Entry 6W8B (X-ray diffraction, 2.40 A resolution); this record covers chains A and E of the 6 polymer chains in the assembly.

Chain A:
Molecule: DNA (cytosine-5)-methyltransferase 3A
From: Homo sapiens
Notes: EC 2.1.1.37
UniProt: Q9Y6K1 (DNM3A_HUMAN); residue numbers follow UniProt; this construct covers 628-912
Sequence (285 residues; numbered 628 to 912; the number before each row is that of its first residue):
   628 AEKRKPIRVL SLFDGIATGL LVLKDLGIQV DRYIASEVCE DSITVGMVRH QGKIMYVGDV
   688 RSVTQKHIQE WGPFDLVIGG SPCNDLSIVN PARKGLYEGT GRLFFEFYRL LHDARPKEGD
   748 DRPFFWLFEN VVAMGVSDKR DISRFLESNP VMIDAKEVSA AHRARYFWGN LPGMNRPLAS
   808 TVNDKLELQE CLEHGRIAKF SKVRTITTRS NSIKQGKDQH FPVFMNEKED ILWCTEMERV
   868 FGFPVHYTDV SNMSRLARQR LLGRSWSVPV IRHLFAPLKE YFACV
Ligand contacts: S-adenosylhomocysteine (SAH): Phe640, Asp641, Gly642, Ile643, Ala644, Thr645, Ser663, Glu664, Val665, Cys666, Ser669, Gly685, Asp686, Val687, Arg688, Gly707, Ser708, Pro709, Leu730, Glu756, Arg891, Ser892, Trp893
Swiss-Prot annotation at these positions:
  - active site: Cys710
  - binding site (S-adenosyl-L-methionine): Asp641 to Thr645, Glu664, Asp686 to Arg688, Arg891 to Trp893
  - modified residue: Cys710 (S-methylcysteine)
Reported in the primary citation:
  - catalytic residues: Cys710
  - binding site for Cga DNA: Cys710, Pro718, Arg831 to Phe848
  - binding site for Cga DNA (chain E): Val716, Asn838, Ser881 to Arg887
  - conformationally variable residues (side-chain flip): Arg836, Asn838, Arg882, Arg887
  - mutagenesis - R882H: decreased binding to Cga DNA (chain E)
  - mutagenesis - R882H (3.3-fold): decreased catalytic activity on CG-containing DNA
  - specificity-determining residues: Asn838

Chain E:
Molecule: Cga DNA
Sequence (25 nucleotides; numbered 423 to 447; the number before each row is that of its first residue):
   423 CATGXGATCT AATTAGATCG CATGG
Modified / non-standard residues: PYO (1-(beta-D-ribofuranosyl)-pyrimidin-2-one-5'-phosphate) at position 427

How chain A and chain E interact:
Contacting residue pairs (17; chain A residue first):
  Ile715(A) with DA444(E), base contact
  Val716(A) with DG442(E), hydrogen bond to the base
  Pro718(A) with DG442(E), sugar contact
  Arg720(A) with DA444(E), sugar contact
  Met761(A) with DT445(E), sugar contact
  Gly762(A) with DT445(E), phosphate contact
  Val763(A) with DT445(E), hydrogen bond to the phosphate; DG446(E), phosphate contact
  Arg836(A) with DG438(E), base contact
  Asn838(A) with DT440(E), hydrogen bond to the base; DC441(E), base contact
  Lys841(A) with DA439(E), salt bridge to the phosphate
  Gln846(A) with DT440(E), base contact
  Ile858(A) with DG438(E), phosphate contact
  Ser881(A) with DT436(E), phosphate contact
  Arg882(A) with DA437(E), salt bridge to the phosphate
  Leu883(A) with DA437(E), hydrogen bond to the phosphate
Also at the interface, not in a pair above, chain A (18 interface residues in all): Val759, Tyr793, Ser837
Also at the interface, not in a pair above, chain E (12 interface residues in all): DC443, DG447

In short:
The interface between chain A and chain E involves 18 residues on one side and 12 on the other; the contacts
include 4 hydrogen bonds and 2 salt bridges. Polar pairs include Val716(A)-DG442(E), Asn838(A)-DT440(E) and
Val763(A)-DT445(E). From the paper: the catalytic residue Cys710(A); R882H of chain A reduces binding to Cga
DNA (chain E).
Chain A is DNA (cytosine-5)-methyltransferase 3A (Homo sapiens) and chain E is Cga DNA; the structure,
Structure of DNMT3A in complex with CGA DNA, was determined by X-ray diffraction together with 6W89, 6W8D and
6W8J from the same study.
